PDB entry 7V01 | electron microscopy, 3.67 A resolution | chains A and G of the 10 polymer chains in the assembly

[Chain A]
Protein: CRISPR system Cms endoribonuclease Csm3
From: Staphylococcus epidermidis RP62A
Reference sequence: Q5HK91 (Q5HK91_STAEQ); residues 1-214 here = UniProt positions 1-214
Amino-acid sequence (214 residues; numbered 1 to 214; the number before each row is that of its first residue):
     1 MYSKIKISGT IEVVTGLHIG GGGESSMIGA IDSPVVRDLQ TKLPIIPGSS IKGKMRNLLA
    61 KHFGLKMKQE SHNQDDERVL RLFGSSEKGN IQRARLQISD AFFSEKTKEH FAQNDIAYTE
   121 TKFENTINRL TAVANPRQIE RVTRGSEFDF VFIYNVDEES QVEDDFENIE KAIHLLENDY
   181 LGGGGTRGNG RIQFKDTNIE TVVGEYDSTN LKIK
Unresolved in the structure: 1, 24-31

[Chain G]
Molecule: 37-nt RNA strand
From: Staphylococcus epidermidis RP62A
Notes: fragment: Staphylococcus epidermidis RP62A CRISPR RNA: Repeat plus Spacer sequence 1
Sequence (37 nucleotides; each row starts with the number of its first residue):
     1 ACGAGAACAC GUAUGCCGAA GUAUAUAAAU CAUCAGU
Unresolved in the structure: 31-37

[Interface between chain A and chain G]
Pairs across the interface (45; chain A residue first):
  His18(A) with C16(G), phosphate contact
  Ile19(A) with G15(G), hydrogen bond to the sugar; C16(G), phosphate contact
  Gly20(A) with G15(G), hydrogen bond to the sugar
  Gly21(A) with G15(G), hydrogen bond to the sugar
  Gly23(A) with G15(G), hydrogen bond to the sugar
  Pro47(A) with U14(G), base contact
  Ser49(A) with U14(G), base contact
  Ser50(A) with U14(G), base contact
  Lys52(A) with A13(G), salt bridge to the phosphate
  Gly53(A) with U14(G), phosphate contact
  Lys54(A) with U14(G), hydrogen bond to the phosphate; G15(G), salt bridge to the phosphate
  Arg56(A) with U12(G), hydrogen bond to the phosphate; A13(G), salt bridge to the phosphate
  Asn57(A) with U14(G), phosphate contact
  Asn73(A) with A13(G), sugar contact
  Phe83(A) with A13(G), phosphate contact
  Gly84(A) with U12(G), sugar contact
  Ser85(A) with G11(G), hydrogen bond to the sugar; U12(G), sugar contact
  Ser86(A) with G11(G), hydrogen bond to the sugar
  Glu87(A) with G11(G), hydrogen bond to the base; U12(G), base contact
  Arg93(A) with C8(G), base contact
  Phe123(A) with G21(G), sugar contact
  Glu124(A) with G21(G), phosphate contact
  Asn125(A) with A20(G), sugar contact; G21(G), hydrogen bond to the phosphate; U22(G), hydrogen bond to the sugar
  Thr126(A) with A19(G), hydrogen bond to the base
  Ile127(A) with A20(G), phosphate contact; U22(G), sugar contact
  Ala134(A) with G21(G), base contact; U22(G), base contact
  Pro136(A) with G21(G), base contact
  Arg137(A) with A19(G), hydrogen bond to the base
  Tyr180(A) with C17(G), hydrogen bond to the phosphate
  Gly182(A) with C16(G), phosphate contact
  Gly183(A) with C16(G), hydrogen bond to the phosphate; C17(G), phosphate contact
  Gly184(A) with C17(G), hydrogen bond to the phosphate
  Thr186(A) with G18(G), hydrogen bond to the phosphate
  Arg187(A) with G18(G), salt bridge to the phosphate; A19(G), salt bridge to the phosphate
Other interface residues (no listed pair), chain A (37 interface residues in all): Ala94, Asn135, Gly185

[Overview]
37 residues of chain A face 13 of chain G across their interface, with 17 hydrogen bonds and 5 salt bridges.
Polar pairs include Glu87(A)-G11(G), Thr126(A)-A19(G) and Arg137(A)-A19(G).
Chain A is CRISPR system Cms endoribonuclease Csm3 and chain G is a 37-nt RNA strand, both from Staphylococcus
epidermidis RP62A; the structure, Staphylococcus epidermidis RP62a CRISPR short effector complex with self RNA
target and ATP, was determined by electron microscopy (same publication as 7UZW, 7UZX, 7UZY, 7UZZ, 7V00 and
7V02).
